PDB entry 8WH9 | electron microscopy, 3.31 A resolution | chains C and J of the 11 polymer chains in the assembly

# Chain C
Molecule: Histone H2A.6
From: Arabidopsis thaliana
UniProt: Q9LD28 (H2A6_ARATH); residues 0-129 here correspond to UniProt positions 1-130 (UniProt number = residue number + 1)
Amino-acid sequence (130 residues; numbered 0 to 129; the number before each row is that of its first residue; numbering starts at 0):
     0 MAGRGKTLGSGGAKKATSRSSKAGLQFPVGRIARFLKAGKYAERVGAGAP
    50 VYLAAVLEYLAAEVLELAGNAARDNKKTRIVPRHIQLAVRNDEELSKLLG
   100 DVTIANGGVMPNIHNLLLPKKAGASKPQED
Unresolved in the structure: 0-14, 117-129

# Chain J
Molecule: antisense strand (147-nt DNA)
Sequence (147 nucleotides; row label = number of the first residue in the row):
     1 ATCGGATGTATATATCTGACACGTGCCTGGAGACTAGGGAGTAATCCCCT
    51 TGGGCGGTTAAACGCGGGGGACAGCGCGTACGTGCGTTTAAGCGGTGCTA
   101 GAGCTGTCTACGACCAATTGAGCGGCCTCGGCACCGGGATTCTCGAT
Unresolved in the structure: 1, 144-147

# Chain C / chain J interface
Pairs across the interface - 8 pairs, chain C then chain J:
  Thr16(C) - DG32(J)  phosphate contact
  Ser17(C) - DA31(J)  phosphate contact
  Arg18(C) - DA31(J)  salt bridge to the phosphate
  Gly29(C) - DG30(J)  phosphate contact
  Arg30(C) - DG30(J)  phosphate contact
  Arg33(C) - DG29(J)  hydrogen bond to the phosphate
  Arg33(C) - DG30(J)  salt bridge to the phosphate
  Arg78(C) - DC20(J)  salt bridge to the phosphate
Also at the interface, not in a pair above, chain C (8 interface residues in all): Ala15

# Overview
8 residues of chain C face 5 of chain J across their interface; the contacts include 1 hydrogen bond and 3
salt bridges. Polar pairs include Arg33(C)-DG29(J), Arg18(C)-DA31(J) and Arg33(C)-DG30(J).
Chain C is Histone H2A.6 (Arabidopsis thaliana) and chain J is antisense strand (147-nt DNA); the structure,
Structure of DDM1-nucleosome complex in ADP-BeFx state, was determined by electron microscopy (same
publication as 8WH5, 8WH8, 8WHA and 8WHB).
